1PZ5 - chains B and C of the 3 polymer chains in the assembly; structure by X-ray diffraction, 1.80 A resolution.

[Chain B]
Protein: Heavy chain of Fab (SYA/J6)
From: Mus musculus
Notes: antibody fragment or engineered binder
Amino-acid sequence (220 residues; row label = number of the first residue in the row; a row labelled like 52A-52C holds insertion residues (52A, then the next letters in order)):
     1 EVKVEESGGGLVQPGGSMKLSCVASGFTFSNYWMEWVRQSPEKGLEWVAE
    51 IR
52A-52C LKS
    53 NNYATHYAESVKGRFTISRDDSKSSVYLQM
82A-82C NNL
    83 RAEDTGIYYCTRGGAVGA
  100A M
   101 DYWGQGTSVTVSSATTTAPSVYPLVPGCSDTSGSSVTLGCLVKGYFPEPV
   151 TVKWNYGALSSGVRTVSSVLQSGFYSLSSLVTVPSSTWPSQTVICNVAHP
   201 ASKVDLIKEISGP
Disulfides: Cys-22/Cys-92, Cys-140/Cys-195

[Chain C]
Protein: Octapeptide (MDWNMHAA)
Amino-acid sequence (8 residues; row label = number of the first residue in the row):
     1 MDWNMHAA

[How chain B and chain C interact]
Pairs across the interface (16):
  Asn-31(B) with Met-5(C)
  Tyr-32(B) with Met-5(C), hydrophobic
  Trp-33(B) with Trp-3(C); Asn-4(C); Met-5(C); Ala-8(C), hydrophobic
  Trp-47(B) with Trp-3(C), hydrophobic
  Arg-52(B) with Asp-2(C), hydrogen bond (side chain-backbone)
  His-58(B) with Met-1(C), hydrogen bond; Trp-3(C)
  Gly-95(B) with Met-5(C)
  Gly-96(B) with Met-5(C)
  Ala-97(B) with His-6(C)
  Val-98(B) with His-6(C)
  Gly-99(B) with Asn-4(C); His-6(C)
Other interface residues (no listed pair), chain B (13 interface residues in all): Glu-50, Leu-52A
From the paper, about this interface:
  - residue pairs: His-58(B)/Trp-3(C) (hydrophobic contact)
  - epitope / paratope residues, chain B: His-58(B)

[Overview]
The interface between chain B and chain C involves 13 residues on one side and 7 on the other, with 2 hydrogen
bonds. Polar pairs include Arg-52(B)/Asp-2(C) and His-58(B)/Met-1(C). The paper describes a hydrophobic
contact between His-58(B) and Trp-3(C). From the paper: the epitope/paratope residue His-58(B).
Here chain B is Heavy chain of Fab (SYA/J6) (Mus musculus) and chain C is Octapeptide (MDWNMHAA). Entry 1PZ5
(Structural basis of peptide-carbohydrate mimicry in an antibody combining site) was determined by X-ray
diffraction.
